4QII - chains A and D of the 6 polymer chains in the assembly; structure by X-ray diffraction, 1.64 A resolution.

[Chain A (and D)]
Molecule: 1,4-Dihydroxy-2-naphthoyl-CoA synthase
Organism: Mycobacterium tuberculosis H37Rv
Notes: EC 4.1.3.36; chain D of this document is another copy of the same molecule, construct and numbering; everything in this record applies to it too
UniProtKB: P9WNP5 (MENB_MYCTU); residue numbers follow UniProt; this construct covers 1-314
Amino-acid sequence (334 residues; row label = number of the first residue in the row; numbers below 1 keep their minus sign (Met-19 is residue -19)):
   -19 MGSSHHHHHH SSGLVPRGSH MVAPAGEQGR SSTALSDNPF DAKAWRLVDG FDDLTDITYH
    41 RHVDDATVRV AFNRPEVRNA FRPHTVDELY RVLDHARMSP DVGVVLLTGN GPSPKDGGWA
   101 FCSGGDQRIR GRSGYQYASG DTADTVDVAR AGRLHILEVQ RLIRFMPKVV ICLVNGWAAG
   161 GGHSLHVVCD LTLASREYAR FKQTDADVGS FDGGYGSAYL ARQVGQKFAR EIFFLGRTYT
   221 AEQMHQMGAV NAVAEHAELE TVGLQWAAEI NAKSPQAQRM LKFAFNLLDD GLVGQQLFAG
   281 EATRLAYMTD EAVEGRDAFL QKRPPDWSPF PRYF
Not modelled in the structure: -19 to 14 (chain D: -19 to 15)
Construct notes: expression tag (-19 to 0)
Residues lining bound ligands:
  - Salicylyl CoA (2NE), molecule 1: Glu56, Val57, Arg58, Ala60, Phe61, Ser103, Gly104, Gly105, Asp106, Gln107, Arg108, Tyr115, Ile136, Trp157, Ala159, Gly160, Gly161, Thr184, Asp185, Val188, Ser190, Phe191
  - Salicylyl CoA (2NE), molecule 2: Tyr287, Phe299, Lys302
Swiss-Prot annotation at these positions:
  - binding site (substrate): Arg58, Lys95, Ser103 to Gln107, Tyr115, Trp157 to Gly161, Thr184, Ser190, Tyr287, Lys302
  - site (Important for catalysis): Tyr115, Asp185, Tyr287
  - mutagenesis: Arg133 (R133A: Loss of DHNA-CoA synthase activity), Asp185 (D185E: Nearly abolishes DHNA-CoA synthase activity; D185G/N: Loss of DHNA-CoA synthase activity), Ser190 (S190A: Reduces affinity for substrate. Nearly abolishes DHNA-CoA synthase activity), Asp192 (D192N: Loss of DHNA-CoA synthase activity), Tyr287 (Y287F: Loss of DHNA-CoA synthase activity)

[How chain A and chain D interact]
Pairs across the interface - 64 pairs, chain A then chain D:
  Ala46(A) - Arg312(D)
  Arg77(A) - Phe314(D)
  Met78(A) - Phe314(D)  hydrophobic
  Pro80(A) - Arg312(D)  hydrogen bond (backbone-side chain)
  Asp81(A) - Arg312(D)
  Val82(A) - Arg312(D)
  Gly83(A) - Arg312(D)
  Pro147(A) - Tyr313(D)
  Asn251(A) - Arg312(D)  hydrogen bond
  Ala252(A) - Trp307(D)  hydrogen bond (backbone-side chain)
  Lys253(A) - Trp307(D)  hydrogen bond (backbone-side chain)
  Ser254(A) - Glu291(D)  hydrogen bond
  Ser254(A) - Trp307(D)
  Pro255(A) - Glu291(D)
  Pro255(A) - Trp307(D)
  Gln256(A) - Ala286(D)
  Gln256(A) - Thr289(D)  hydrogen bond
  Gln256(A) - Glu291(D)  hydrogen bond (backbone-side chain)
  Arg259(A) - Tyr313(D)
  Ala264(A) - Gln275(D)  hydrogen bond (backbone-side chain)
  Leu267(A) - Leu267(D)  hydrophobic
  Leu267(A) - Gln275(D)
  Leu268(A) - Leu268(D)  hydrophobic
  Leu268(A) - Gly271(D)
  Leu268(A) - Leu272(D)
  Leu268(A) - Gln275(D)
  Gly271(A) - Leu268(D)
  Leu272(A) - Leu268(D)
  Gln275(A) - Ala264(D)  hydrogen bond (side chain-backbone)
  Gln275(A) - Leu267(D)
  Gln275(A) - Leu268(D)
  Phe278(A) - Phe278(D)  hydrophobic
  Phe278(A) - Ala279(D)  hydrophobic
  Ala279(A) - Phe278(D)  hydrophobic
  Ala282(A) - Phe278(D)  hydrophobic
  Ala282(A) - Leu285(D)
  Arg284(A) - Tyr313(D)
  Arg284(A) - Phe314(D)  hydrogen bond (side chain-backbone)
  Leu285(A) - Ala282(D)
  Leu285(A) - Leu285(D)  hydrophobic
  Ala286(A) - Gln256(D)
  Ala286(A) - Leu285(D)
  Met288(A) - Thr289(D)
  Thr289(A) - Gln256(D)  hydrogen bond
  Thr289(A) - Met288(D)
  Glu291(A) - Ser254(D)  hydrogen bond
  Glu291(A) - Pro255(D)
  Glu291(A) - Gln256(D)  hydrogen bond (side chain-backbone)
  Trp307(A) - Ala252(D)  hydrogen bond (side chain-backbone)
  Trp307(A) - Lys253(D)  hydrogen bond (side chain-backbone)
  Trp307(A) - Ser254(D)
  Trp307(A) - Pro255(D)
  Arg312(A) - Ala46(D)
  Arg312(A) - Pro80(D)  hydrogen bond (side chain-backbone)
  Arg312(A) - Asp81(D)
  Arg312(A) - Val82(D)
  Arg312(A) - Gly83(D)
  Arg312(A) - Asn251(D)  hydrogen bond
  Tyr313(A) - Pro147(D)
  Tyr313(A) - Arg259(D)
  Tyr313(A) - Arg284(D)
  Phe314(A) - Arg77(D)
  Phe314(A) - Met78(D)  hydrophobic
  Phe314(A) - Arg284(D)  hydrogen bond (backbone-side chain)
Other interface residues (no listed pair), chain A (38 interface residues in all): Ala257, Met260, Phe310, Pro311
Other interface residues (no listed pair), chain D (39 interface residues in all): Ala257, Met260, Pro305, Phe310, Pro311

[Overview]
38 residues of chain A face 39 of chain D across their interface, with 18 hydrogen bonds. Among the polar
pairs are Pro80(A)-Arg312(D), Asn251(A)-Arg312(D) and Ala252(A)-Trp307(D). Ligands of chain A: Salicylyl CoA.
Chain A and chain D are both 1,4-Dihydroxy-2-naphthoyl-CoA synthase (Mycobacterium tuberculosis H37Rv); the
structure, Crystal Structure of type II MenB from Mycobacteria tuberculosis, was determined by X-ray
diffraction together with 4QIJ from the same study.
